Entry 7AOI (electron microscopy, 3.50 A resolution); this record covers chains AA and AR of the 83 polymer chains in the assembly.

# Chain AA
Molecule: mt-LSU rRNA
From: Trypanosoma brucei
Sequence (758 nucleotides; numbered 1 to 1176; 418 numbers in that range are skipped by the numbering (no residue carries them; nothing is unmodelled there); the number before each row is that of its first residue):
     1 AUUUUACCAA UUAAGAAGAA UAUUAUAAUA AUGGGUGUCU UAUAUUUUAA AUAAAUAUUU
    61 AAAUUCCGUG UAGUAAAUUU AUUAUUUGUA UUAUUUAUAU AAUAGGUGUA UUAUAUUUAA
   121 AUUUUAAAUU UGUUGUUUUA UAUUUAGAUA CAUAUUUAUA GAUUAAUAUA UUUAAAUAAU
   181 AUUUUAAAAU UUAUUGAACU GUAAU
   254 GUUACAGUUG U
   270 AUGUACCAAA UAAAUAUAGU AAGAUUAUUU UAGUUGAAUU AAUAAAUAAA UAUUUAUUUU
   330 UCUUUGUAAA UAUUAUGAAC AAUUUAA
   369 UUAACUAAAA UG
   404 UUUGAAUAUU
   445 UAUUUU
   456 UAUAUUUUUA GUAGGUAAAU GAAAAGUAUA AAUGGAUAUA ACUUAAUAUU UAAUAUUUGU
   516 UUAAUGAAAA GUAUUUUAU
   541 AUUGUAUAGU AUUAUUAUAG UGUAUAGUUU UUUAAAAAUA UA
   591 GUUA
   796 AAUAAAGUAU GAAUUAAUAU CAAAAUUUUA AUAAAAAUUA AAAAAUUAAA AUAGGGCAAG
   856 UCCUACUCUC CUUUACAAAG AGAACAUU
   887 AUAUGUAAUU GUAUGUUUGA UUGGGGCAAU ACUAUAUUUA UUUAUAUAGC AUAAGAACUA
   947 UAUUCUUUGA AAUUAUAAAA G
   972 GAGCAGGUUA ACAAGCAU
  1001 GUGUUUCAUC GUC
  1071 UCGUUGUAAA GCAGAUUUGU
  1095 AUAUUUAAUU UUUAUAAUUA AUAAUAAUUA AUAUAAGUAC GCAAGGAUUG AUUAUUGAAA
  1155 AAAGAAAGAA GAAUAUAAUU UA

# Chain AR
Molecule: 50S ribosomal protein L17
From: Trypanosoma brucei
UniProtKB: A0A3L6LAG5 (A0A3L6LAG5_9TRYP); numbering as in UniProt (aligned over 11-266)
Sequence (256 residues; numbered 11 to 266; the number before each row is that of its first residue):
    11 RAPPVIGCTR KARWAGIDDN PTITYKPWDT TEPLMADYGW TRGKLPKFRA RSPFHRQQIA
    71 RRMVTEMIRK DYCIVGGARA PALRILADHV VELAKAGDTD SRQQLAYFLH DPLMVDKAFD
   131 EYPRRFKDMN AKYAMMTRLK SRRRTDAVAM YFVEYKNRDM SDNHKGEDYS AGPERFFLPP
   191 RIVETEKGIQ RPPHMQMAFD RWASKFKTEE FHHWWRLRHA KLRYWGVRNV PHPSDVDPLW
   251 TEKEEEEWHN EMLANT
Sequence notes: variant Trp24 (Tyr in A0A3L6LAG5)

# How chain AA and chain AR interact
Pairs across the interface (94):
  G514(AA) - Thr155(AR)  phosphate contact
  U515(AA) - Arg72(AR)  hydrogen bond to the base
  U515(AA) - Arg89(AR)  hydrogen bond to the base
  U516(AA) - Arg61(AR)  salt bridge to the phosphate
  U516(AA) - His65(AR)  salt bridge to the phosphate
  U516(AA) - Arg72(AR)  base contact
  U553(AA) - Tyr234(AR)  stacking on the base
  U569(AA) - Arg228(AR)  hydrogen bond to the sugar
  U570(AA) - Arg228(AR)  salt bridge to the phosphate
  U570(AA) - Lys231(AR)  salt bridge to the phosphate
  U570(AA) - Trp235(AR)  stacking on the base
  U572(AA) - Arg61(AR)  salt bridge to the phosphate
  U572(AA) - Asp156(AR)  hydrogen bond to the sugar
  U573(AA) - Arg59(AR)  sugar contact
  U573(AA) - Arg89(AR)  salt bridge to the phosphate
  U573(AA) - Asp156(AR)  sugar contact
  U573(AA) - Val158(AR)  sugar contact
  A574(AA) - Arg23(AR)  hydrogen bond to the base
  A574(AA) - Trp50(AR)  sugar contact
  A574(AA) - Phe58(AR)  phosphate contact
  A574(AA) - Arg59(AR)  hydrogen bond to the phosphate
  A574(AA) - Gly87(AR)  phosphate contact
  A574(AA) - Ala88(AR)  hydrogen bond to the phosphate
  A574(AA) - Pro91(AR)  base contact
  A574(AA) - Tyr161(AR)  hydrogen bond to the base
  A575(AA) - Arg23(AR)  sugar contact
  A575(AA) - Trp24(AR)  base contact
  A575(AA) - Trp50(AR)  hydrogen bond to the phosphate
  A575(AA) - Arg59(AR)  salt bridge to the phosphate
  A576(AA) - Arg20(AR)  hydrogen bond to the phosphate
  A577(AA) - Arg20(AR)  salt bridge to the phosphate
  A796(AA) - Arg20(AR)  phosphate contact
  A797(AA) - Lys57(AR)  phosphate contact
  A797(AA) - Pro63(AR)  sugar contact
  U798(AA) - Lys57(AR)  salt bridge to the phosphate
  U798(AA) - Ala60(AR)  sugar contact
  U798(AA) - Arg61(AR)  sugar contact
  U798(AA) - Arg66(AR)  salt bridge to the phosphate
  A799(AA) - Arg59(AR)  salt bridge to the phosphate
  A799(AA) - Ala60(AR)  phosphate contact
  A800(AA) - Arg59(AR)  salt bridge to the phosphate
  G802(AA) - Asp156(AR)  hydrogen bond to the base
  G802(AA) - Ala157(AR)  hydrogen bond to the base
  U803(AA) - Thr155(AR)  base contact
  U803(AA) - Asp156(AR)  base contact
  U803(AA) - Ala157(AR)  sugar contact
  U1150(AA) - Arg11(AR)  hydrogen bond to the base
  G1151(AA) - Arg11(AR)  hydrogen bond to the base
  G1162(AA) - Arg148(AR)  hydrogen bond to the sugar
  G1162(AA) - Arg152(AR)  hydrogen bond to the sugar
  G1162(AA) - Ala159(AR)  sugar contact
  A1163(AA) - Trp24(AR)  phosphate contact
  A1163(AA) - Met146(AR)  base contact
  A1163(AA) - Arg148(AR)  hydrogen bond to the base
  A1163(AA) - Tyr161(AR)  hydrogen bond to the base
  A1164(AA) - Trp24(AR)  base contact
  G1165(AA) - Arg23(AR)  hydrogen bond to the base
  G1165(AA) - Trp24(AR)  hydrogen bond to the base
  G1165(AA) - Trp50(AR)  base contact
  G1165(AA) - Thr51(AR)  hydrogen bond to the base
  G1165(AA) - Arg52(AR)  hydrogen bond to the phosphate
  G1165(AA) - Lys54(AR)  hydrogen bond to the base
  A1166(AA) - Arg52(AR)  salt bridge to the phosphate
  A1167(AA) - Arg52(AR)  phosphate contact
  A1167(AA) - Lys54(AR)  hydrogen bond to the sugar
  A1167(AA) - Leu55(AR)  sugar contact
  A1167(AA) - Pro56(AR)  sugar contact
  A1167(AA) - Pro91(AR)  base contact
  A1167(AA) - Arg94(AR)  salt bridge to the phosphate
  A1167(AA) - Ile95(AR)  sugar contact
  A1167(AA) - Lys142(AR)  salt bridge to the phosphate
  A1167(AA) - Met146(AR)  base contact
  U1168(AA) - Arg52(AR)  salt bridge to the phosphate
  U1168(AA) - Gly53(AR)  phosphate contact
  U1168(AA) - Leu55(AR)  sugar contact
  U1168(AA) - Arg94(AR)  base contact
  U1168(AA) - Ile95(AR)  sugar contact
  U1168(AA) - His99(AR)  hydrogen bond to the base
  U1168(AA) - Lys142(AR)  hydrogen bond to the base
  A1169(AA) - Ile27(AR)  base contact
  A1169(AA) - Gly53(AR)  base contact
  U1170(AA) - Arg52(AR)  salt bridge to the phosphate
  U1173(AA) - Asn140(AR)  hydrogen bond to the sugar
  U1174(AA) - Asn140(AR)  base contact
  U1175(AA) - Asp138(AR)  hydrogen bond to the sugar
  U1175(AA) - Met139(AR)  base contact
  U1175(AA) - Asn140(AR)  hydrogen bond to the base
  U1175(AA) - Ala141(AR)  hydrogen bond to the base
  U1175(AA) - Lys142(AR)  base contact
  U1175(AA) - Lys166(AR)  hydrogen bond to the base
  A1176(AA) - Asp138(AR)  sugar contact
  A1176(AA) - Met139(AR)  base contact
  A1176(AA) - Lys166(AR)  base contact
  A1176(AA) - Asn167(AR)  base contact
Also at the interface, not in a pair above, chain AA (36 interface residues in all): U517, U571
Also at the interface, not in a pair above, chain AR (54 interface residues in all): Gly49, Ser62, Gln68, Asp98, Arg153, Arg154

# In short
36 residues of chain AA and 54 residues of chain AR are in contact, with 31 hydrogen bonds, 17 salt bridges
and 2 aromatic stacking contacts. Polar contacts include U515(AA)-Arg72(AR), U515(AA)-Arg89(AR) and
A574(AA)-Arg23(AR).
Chain AA is mt-LSU rRNA and chain AR is 50S ribosomal protein L17, both from Trypanosoma brucei; the
structure, Trypanosoma brucei mitochondrial ribosome large subunit assembly intermediate, was determined by
electron microscopy.
